3HAX - chains A and E of the 5 polymer chains in the assembly; structure by X-ray diffraction, 2.11 A resolution.

== Chain A ==
Protein: Probable tRNA pseudouridine synthase B
Organism: Pyrococcus furiosus
Notes: EC 5.4.99.-
UniProt: Q7LWY0 (TRUB_PYRFU); residues 4-343 here correspond to UniProt positions 1-340 (UniProt number = residue number - 3)
Amino-acid sequence (346 residues; row label = number of the first residue in the row):
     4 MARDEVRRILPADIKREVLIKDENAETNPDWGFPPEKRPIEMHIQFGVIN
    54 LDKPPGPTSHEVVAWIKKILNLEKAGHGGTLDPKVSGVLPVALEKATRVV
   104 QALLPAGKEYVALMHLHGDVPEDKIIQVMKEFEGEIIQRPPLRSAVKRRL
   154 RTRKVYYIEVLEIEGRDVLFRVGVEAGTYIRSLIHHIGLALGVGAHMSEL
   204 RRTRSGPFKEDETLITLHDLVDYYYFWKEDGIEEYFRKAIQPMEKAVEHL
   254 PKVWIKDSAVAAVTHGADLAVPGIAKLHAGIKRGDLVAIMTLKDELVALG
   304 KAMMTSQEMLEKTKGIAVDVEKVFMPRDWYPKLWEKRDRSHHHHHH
Unresolved in the structure: 4-10, 340-349
Sequence notes: expression tag (344-349)
Swiss-Prot annotation at these positions:
  - active site: Asp85 (Nucleophile)
What the authors report for this chain:
  - binding site for H/aca RNA (chain E): His63
  - binding site for the 14-nt RNA strand: His63, Arg146, Ser147, Ala148, Val149, Lys150, Arg152, Arg154, Arg156
  - contacts within the chain: His63-His80, Gln141-Tyr182 (hydrogen bond), Pro143-Tyr182, Pro144-Tyr182
  - conformationally variable residues (loop rearrangement, side-chain flip): Gln141 to Leu145, Tyr182
  - specificity-determining residues: His63
  - mutagenesis - R142Q, R152Q: unchanged catalytic activity with the 14-nt RNA strand
  - mutagenesis - R154Q: abolished catalytic activity with the 14-nt RNA strand
  - mutagenesis - Q141N, L145G, R151Q, L153G, R156Q: decreased catalytic activity with the 14-nt RNA strand

== Chain E ==
Molecule: H/aca RNA
Sequence (63 nucleotides; numbered 1 to 63; the number before each row is that of its first residue):
     1 GGGUCCGCCUUGAGUGCCCGGGUGAGAAGCAUGAUCCCGGGUAAUUAUGG
    51 CGGACCCACAGAU
Unresolved in the structure: 27, 62-63
Metal / ion sites: Mg2+ near C37 (its only coordinating residue here)

== How chain A and chain E interact ==
Residue-residue contacts (74; chain A residue first):
  Gly59(A) - C18(E)  sugar contact
  Pro60(A) - C18(E)  sugar contact
  His63(A) - U42(E)  sugar contact
  His63(A) - A43(E)  stacking on the base
  Glu64(A) - C18(E)  base contact
  Glu64(A) - G41(E)  hydrogen bond to the base
  Glu64(A) - U42(E)  sugar contact
  Val66(A) - A43(E)  sugar contact
  Ala67(A) - U42(E)  sugar contact
  Lys70(A) - A43(E)  phosphate contact
  Lys70(A) - A44(E)  salt bridge to the phosphate
  Lys77(A) - C6(E)  hydrogen bond to the phosphate
  Lys77(A) - G7(E)  salt bridge to the phosphate
  Ala78(A) - A43(E)  hydrogen bond to the sugar
  Ala78(A) - A44(E)  phosphate contact
  Gly79(A) - A44(E)  sugar contact
  His80(A) - A43(E)  hydrogen bond to the base
  Thr100(A) - A44(E)  phosphate contact
  Thr100(A) - U45(E)  phosphate contact
  Arg101(A) - C5(E)  salt bridge to the phosphate
  Arg101(A) - C6(E)  salt bridge to the phosphate
  Arg101(A) - U45(E)  phosphate contact
  Arg101(A) - U46(E)  phosphate contact
  Val103(A) - A44(E)  sugar contact
  Val103(A) - U45(E)  sugar contact
  Gln104(A) - U45(E)  sugar contact
  Gln104(A) - U46(E)  hydrogen bond to the phosphate
  Lys259(A) - A60(E)  sugar contact
  Lys259(A) - G61(E)  salt bridge to the phosphate
  Ser261(A) - A60(E)  hydrogen bond to the sugar
  Ser261(A) - G61(E)  hydrogen bond to the phosphate
  Ala262(A) - A60(E)  sugar contact
  Ala265(A) - A58(E)  base contact
  Ala265(A) - A60(E)  base contact
  Thr267(A) - U4(E)  sugar contact
  His268(A) - G3(E)  hydrogen bond to the base
  His268(A) - C55(E)  sugar contact
  His268(A) - C56(E)  sugar contact
  His268(A) - A58(E)  hydrogen bond to the base
  Gly269(A) - G3(E)  hydrogen bond to the sugar
  Gly269(A) - U4(E)  sugar contact
  Gly269(A) - A58(E)  base contact
  Ala270(A) - A58(E)  base contact
  Ala270(A) - A60(E)  base contact
  Asp271(A) - A60(E)  hydrogen bond to the base
  Leu272(A) - A60(E)  base contact
  Ala273(A) - C59(E)  sugar contact
  Ala273(A) - A60(E)  hydrogen bond to the base
  Pro275(A) - C59(E)  phosphate contact
  Pro275(A) - A60(E)  sugar contact
  Gly276(A) - A60(E)  hydrogen bond to the base
  Lys317(A) - C59(E)  hydrogen bond to the sugar
  Lys317(A) - A60(E)  salt bridge to the phosphate
  Gly318(A) - C59(E)  hydrogen bond to the base
  Ile319(A) - C59(E)  base contact
  Val323(A) - U4(E)  phosphate contact
  Glu324(A) - C5(E)  phosphate contact
  Lys325(A) - C5(E)  phosphate contact
  Lys325(A) - U46(E)  salt bridge to the phosphate
  Lys325(A) - A47(E)  salt bridge to the phosphate
  Val326(A) - U4(E)  sugar contact
  Val326(A) - C5(E)  hydrogen bond to the phosphate
  Arg330(A) - U4(E)  hydrogen bond to the base
  Arg330(A) - C5(E)  sugar contact
  Arg330(A) - A54(E)  base contact
  Arg330(A) - C55(E)  hydrogen bond to the base
  Lys335(A) - C56(E)  salt bridge to the phosphate
  Trp337(A) - C56(E)  phosphate contact
  Trp337(A) - C57(E)  hydrogen bond to the phosphate
  Trp337(A) - A58(E)  sugar contact
  Trp337(A) - C59(E)  phosphate contact
  Glu338(A) - A58(E)  phosphate contact
  Glu338(A) - C59(E)  hydrogen bond to the phosphate
  Lys339(A) - A58(E)  phosphate contact
Interface residues without a listed pair, chain A (44 interface residues in all): Thr61, Trp68, Pro86, Leu107
Interface residues without a listed pair, chain E (23 interface residues in all): C17, C19

== In short ==
44 residues of chain A face 23 of chain E across their interface, with 20 hydrogen bonds, 9 salt bridges and 1
aromatic stacking contact. Polar pairs include Glu64(A)-G41(E), His80(A)-A43(E) and His268(A)-G3(E). The paper
reports a binding site for the 14-nt RNA strand at His63(A), Arg146(A) and Ser147(A) among others; Q141N,
L145G and R151Q of chain A, among others, reduce catalytic activity with the 14-nt RNA strand; 8 substitutions
were tested in all.
Chain A is Probable tRNA pseudouridine synthase B (Pyrococcus furiosus) and chain E is H/aca RNA; the
structure, Crystal structure of a substrate-bound Gar1-minus H/ACA RNP from Pyrococcus furiosus, was
determined by X-ray diffraction (same publication as 3HAY).
